Entry 9HNF (X-ray diffraction, 2.10 A resolution); this record covers chains A and B.

# Chain A (and B)
Name: 3-keto-5-aminohexanoate cleavage protein
From: Paracoccus denitrificans PD1222
Notes: chain B of this document is another copy of the same molecule, construct and numbering; everything in this record applies to it too
UniProt: A1B802 (A1B802_PARDP); residues 1-310 here = UniProt positions 1-310
Sequence (334 residues; row label = number of the first residue in the row; numbers below 1 keep their minus sign (Met-23 is residue -23)):
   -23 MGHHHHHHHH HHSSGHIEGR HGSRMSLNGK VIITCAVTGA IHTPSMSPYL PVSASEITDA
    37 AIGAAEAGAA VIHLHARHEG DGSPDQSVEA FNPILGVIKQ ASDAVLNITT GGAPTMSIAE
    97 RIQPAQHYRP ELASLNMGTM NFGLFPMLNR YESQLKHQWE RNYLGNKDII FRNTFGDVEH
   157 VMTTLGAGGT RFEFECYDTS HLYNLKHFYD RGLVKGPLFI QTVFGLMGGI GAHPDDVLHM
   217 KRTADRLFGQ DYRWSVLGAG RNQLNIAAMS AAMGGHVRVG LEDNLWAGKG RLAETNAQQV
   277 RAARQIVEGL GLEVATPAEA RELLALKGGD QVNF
Unresolved in the structure: -23 to 1 (chain B: -23 to 2)
Differences from the reference sequence: initiating methionine (-23); expression tag (-22 to 0)
Ion coordination: Zn2+: His49, His51, Glu258 (together with acetoacetic acid)
Residues lining bound ligands:
  - acetoacetic acid (AAE): His49, His51, Thr85, Thr86, Gly87, Ser110, Asn112, Glu171, Tyr173, Val199, Leu233, Arg254, Glu258
  - acetyl coenzyme A (ACO): Ile17, His18, His51, Gly88, Phe118, Met123, Arg126, Tyr127, Phe147, Tyr173, Leu202, Leu233, Ala235, Gly236, Arg237, Arg254, Glu258, Asp259, Trp262, Ala263, Gly264, Lys265, Gly266
Reported in the primary citation:
  - catalytic residues: Glu171
  - mutagenesis - E171L: abolished catalytic activity
  - mutagenesis - E171D (5% of the wild type): decreased catalytic activity

# Interface between chain A and chain B
Pairs across the interface (31; chain A residue first):
  Pro210(A) with Met249(B), hydrophobic
  Asp211(A) with Leu214(B); Arg218(B), salt bridge
  Leu214(A) with Asp211(B); Leu214(B), hydrophobic
  Arg218(A) with Asp211(B), salt bridge
  Leu240(A) with Gly285(B); Leu286(B)
  Asn241(A) with Ala248(B); Leu286(B)
  Ala244(A) with Leu286(B), hydrophobic
  Met245(A) with Ala248(B), hydrophobic
  Ala248(A) with Asn241(B); Met245(B), hydrophobic
  Met249(A) with Pro210(B), hydrophobic
  Ala278(A) with Gly285(B)
  Gln281(A) with Gln281(B), hydrogen bond (backbone-side chain); Glu284(B); Gly285(B)
  Ile282(A) with Ile282(B); Gly285(B); Leu286(B)
  Glu284(A) with Gln281(B)
  Gly285(A) with Leu240(B); Ala278(B); Gln281(B); Ile282(B)
  Leu286(A) with Leu240(B); Asn241(B); Ala244(B), hydrophobic; Ile282(B)

# Overview
Chain A and chain B each contribute 16 residues to their interface, with 1 hydrogen bond and 2 salt bridges.
Polar pairs include Asp211(A)-Arg218(B) and Gln281(A)-Gln281(B). Bound to chain A: acetyl coenzyme A and
acetoacetic acid. His49(A), His51(A) and Glu258(A) coordinate Zn2+. From the paper: the catalytic residue
Glu171(A); E171L of chain A abolishes catalytic activity.
Both chains are 3-keto-5-aminohexanoate cleavage protein (Paracoccus denitrificans PD1222). Entry 9HNF
(Beta-keto acid cleavage enzyme from Paracoccus denitrificans with bound acetoacetate and acetyl-CoA) was
determined by X-ray diffraction, deposited together with 8RIO and 8RIP.
